Entry 8C0W (electron microscopy, 4.70 A resolution (low resolution: residue-level contacts below are approximate; hydrogen-bond / salt-bridge calls are withheld)); this record covers chains A and F of the 7 polymer chains in the assembly.

== Chain A ==
Name: Peroxisomal ATPase PEX6
From: Saccharomyces cerevisiae
Notes: EC 3.6.4.-
UniProt: P33760 (PEX6_YEAST); residues 1-1030 here = UniProt positions 1-1030
Chain sequence (1030 residues; each row starts with the number of its first residue):
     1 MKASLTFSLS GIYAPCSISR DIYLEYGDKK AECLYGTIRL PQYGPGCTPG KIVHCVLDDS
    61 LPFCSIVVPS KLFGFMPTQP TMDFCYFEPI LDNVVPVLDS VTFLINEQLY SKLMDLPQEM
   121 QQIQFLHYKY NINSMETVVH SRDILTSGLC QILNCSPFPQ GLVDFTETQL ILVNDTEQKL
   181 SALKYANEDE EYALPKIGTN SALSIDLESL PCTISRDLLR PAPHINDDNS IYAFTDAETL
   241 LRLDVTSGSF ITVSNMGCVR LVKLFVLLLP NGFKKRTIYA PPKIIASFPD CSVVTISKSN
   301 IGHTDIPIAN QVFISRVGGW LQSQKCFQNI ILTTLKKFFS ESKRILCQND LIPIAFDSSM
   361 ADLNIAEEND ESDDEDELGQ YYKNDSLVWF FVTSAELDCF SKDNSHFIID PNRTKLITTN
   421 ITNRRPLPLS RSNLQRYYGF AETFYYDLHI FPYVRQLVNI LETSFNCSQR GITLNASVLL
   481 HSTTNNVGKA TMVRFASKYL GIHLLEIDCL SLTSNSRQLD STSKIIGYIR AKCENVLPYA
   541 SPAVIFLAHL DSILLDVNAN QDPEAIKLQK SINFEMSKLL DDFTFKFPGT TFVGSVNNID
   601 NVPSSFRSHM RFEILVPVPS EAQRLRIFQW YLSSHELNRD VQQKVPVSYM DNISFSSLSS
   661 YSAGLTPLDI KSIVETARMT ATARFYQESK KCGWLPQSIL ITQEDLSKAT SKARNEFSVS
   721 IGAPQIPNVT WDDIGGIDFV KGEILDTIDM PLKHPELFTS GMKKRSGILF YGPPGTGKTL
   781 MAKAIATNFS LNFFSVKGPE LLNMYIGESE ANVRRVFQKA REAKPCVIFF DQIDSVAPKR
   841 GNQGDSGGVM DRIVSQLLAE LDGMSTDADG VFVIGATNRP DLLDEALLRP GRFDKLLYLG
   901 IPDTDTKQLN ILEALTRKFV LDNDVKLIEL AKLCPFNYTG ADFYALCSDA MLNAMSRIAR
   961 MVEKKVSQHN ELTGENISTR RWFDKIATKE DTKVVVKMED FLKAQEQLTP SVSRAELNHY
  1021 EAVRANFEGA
Differences from the reference sequence: engineered mutation Q832 (Glu in P33760)
Ion coordination: Mg2+: T779, D831 (together with ATP)
Small-molecule neighbours:
  - ATP (adenosine-5'-triphosphate): D733, I734, G735, P774, G775, T776, G777, K778, T779, L780, D831, Q832, A876, N878, I911, L915, G940, A941, Y944
  - ATP: F444, Y446, N485, N486, V487, G488, K489, A490, T491, H549, N597, I627, Y631, P667, L668
Swiss-Prot annotation at these positions:
  - binding site (ATP): G772 to T779
Reported in the primary citation:
  - mutagenesis - E832Q: decreased catalytic activity
  - mutagenesis - R889K: decreased catalytic activity (citing earlier work)

== Chain F ==
Name: Peroxisomal ATPase PEX1
From: Saccharomyces cerevisiae
Notes: EC 3.6.4.-
UniProt: P24004 (PEX1_YEAST); residue numbers follow UniProt; this construct covers 201-1023
Chain sequence (823 residues; row label = number of the first residue in the row):
   201 TILKNGAIQL LKKVILRSTV CKMDFPKDNL FVVYISDGAQ LPSQKGYASI VKCSLRQSKK
   261 SDSDNKSVGI PSKKIGVFIK CDSQIPENHI ALSSHLWDAF FTHPMNGAKI KLEFLQMNQA
   321 NIISGRNATV NIKYFGKDVP TKSGDQYSKL LGGSLLTNNL ILPTEQIIIE IKKGESEQQL
   381 CNLNEISNES VQWKVTQMGK EEVKDIIERH LPKHYHVKET GEVSRTSKDE DDFITVNSIK
   441 KEMVNYLTSP IIATPAIILD GKQGIGKTRL LKELINEVEK DHHIFVKYAD CETLHETSNL
   501 DKTQKLIMEW CSFCYWYGPS LIVLDNVEAL FGKPQANDGD PSNNGQWDNA SKLLNFFINQ
   561 VTKIFNKDNK RIRVLFSGKQ KTQINPLLFD KHFVSETWSL RAPDKHARAK LLEYFFSKNQ
   621 IMKLNRDLQF SDLSLETEGF SPLDLEIFTE KIFYDLQLER DCDNVVTREL FSKSLSAFTP
   681 SALRGVKLTK ETNIKWGDIG ALANAKDVLL ETLEWPTKYE PIFVNCPLRL RSGILLYGYP
   741 GCGKTLLASA VAQQCGLNFI SVKGPEILNK FIGASEQNIR ELFERAQSVK PCILFFDEFD
   801 SIAPKRGHDS TGVTDRVVNQ LLTQMDGAEG LDGVYILAAT SRPDLIDSAL LRPGRLDKSV
   861 ICNIPTESER LDILQAIVNS KDKDTGQKKF ALEKNADLKL IAEKTAGFSG ADLQGLCYNA
   921 YLKSVHRWLS AADQSEVVPG NDNIEYFSIN EHGRREENRL RLKTLLQQDV VHETKTSTSA
   981 ASELTAVVTI NDLLEACQET KPSISTSELV KLRGIYDRFQ KDR
Ion coordination: Mg2+: T468 (together with ATP)
Small-molecule neighbours:
  - ADP (adenosine-5'-diphosphate): I699, G700, G741, C742, G743, K744, T745, L746, I873, L913
  - ATP, molecule 1: D432, F433, I434, Q463, G464, I465, G466, K467, T468, R469, D525, N526, L611, Y614, F615, P642, L643
  - ATP, molecule 2: R729, R852, R855
Swiss-Prot annotation at these positions:
  - binding site (ATP): G461 to T468, G738 to T745
Reported in the primary citation:
  - mutagenesis - R852K: abolished catalytic activity (citing earlier work)

== How chain A and chain F interact ==
Contacting residue pairs (40; chain A residue first):
  Y110(A) - E951(F)
  L153(A) - L965(F)
  L172(A) - E951(F)
  E177(A) - Q968(F)
  K179(A) - Q968(F)
  I460(A) - L658(F)
  T463(A) - Q657(F)
  T463(A) - L658(F)
  N466(A) - Q657(F)
  C467(A) - Q657(F)
  R470(A) - Q657(F)
  R470(A) - D661(F)
  R470(A) - C662(F)
  R470(A) - D663(F)
  L474(A) - Y654(F)
  N475(A) - E650(F)
  N475(A) - Y654(F)
  A476(A) - Y654(F)
  F574(A) - E492(F)
  S608(A) - I647(F)
  R611(A) - E650(F)
  R611(A) - K651(F)
  R611(A) - Y654(F)
  F612(A) - Y654(F)
  F612(A) - L658(F)
  E756(A) - L929(F)
  L757(A) - H926(F)
  L757(A) - L929(F)
  F758(A) - L922(F)
  S760(A) - Y921(F)
  M762(A) - K889(F)
  M762(A) - Q914(F)
  K763(A) - Y918(F)
  K764(A) - Y918(F)
  R765(A) - Y918(F)
  G844(A) - H808(F)
  S846(A) - F771(F)
  S846(A) - S810(F)
  S846(A) - V813(F)
  S855(A) - P765(F)
Also at the interface, not in a pair above, chain A (35 interface residues in all): N154, Q169, I472, R607, D845, L888, R889
Also at the interface, not in a pair above, chain F (35 interface residues in all): F653, L656, R684, D809, L913, V925, N950, L960, T964, S1003

== Overview ==
Chain A and chain F each contribute 35 residues to their interface. Bound to chain A: ATP. Chain F binds ATP
and ADP. UniProt lists 8 ATP-binding residues on chain A; 16 ATP-binding residues on chain F. The paper
reports that E832Q and R889K of chain A reduce catalytic activity; R852K of chain F abolishes catalytic
activity.
Chain A is Peroxisomal ATPase PEX6 and chain F is Peroxisomal ATPase PEX1, both from Saccharomyces cerevisiae;
the structure, Structure of the peroxisomal Pex1/Pex6 ATPase complex bound to a substrate in twin seam state,
was determined by electron microscopy, deposited together with 8C0V.
